9GO6 - chains G and U of the 50 polymer chains in the assembly; structure by electron microscopy, 2.90 A resolution.

Chain G:
Protein: Flagellar hook-associated protein 1
Organism: Salmonella enterica
UniProt: P0A1J6 (FLGK_SALTI); residues 1-553 here = UniProt positions 1-553
Chain sequence (553 residues; row label = number of the first residue in the row):
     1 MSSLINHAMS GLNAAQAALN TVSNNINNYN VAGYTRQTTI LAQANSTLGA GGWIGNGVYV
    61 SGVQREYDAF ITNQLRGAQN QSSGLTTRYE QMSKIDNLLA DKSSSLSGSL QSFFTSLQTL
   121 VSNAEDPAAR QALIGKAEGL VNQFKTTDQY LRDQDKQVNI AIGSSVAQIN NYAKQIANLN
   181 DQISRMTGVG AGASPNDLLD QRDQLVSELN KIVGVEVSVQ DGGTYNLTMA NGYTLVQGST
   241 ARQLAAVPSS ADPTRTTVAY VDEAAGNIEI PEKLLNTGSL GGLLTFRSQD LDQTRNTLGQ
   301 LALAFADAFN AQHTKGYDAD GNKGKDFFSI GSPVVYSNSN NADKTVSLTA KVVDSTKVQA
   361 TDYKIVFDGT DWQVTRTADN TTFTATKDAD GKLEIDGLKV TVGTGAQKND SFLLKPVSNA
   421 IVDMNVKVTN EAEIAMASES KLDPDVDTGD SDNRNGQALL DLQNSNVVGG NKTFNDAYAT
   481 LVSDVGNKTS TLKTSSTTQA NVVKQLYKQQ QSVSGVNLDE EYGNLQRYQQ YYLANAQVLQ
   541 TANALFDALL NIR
Unresolved in the structure: 1, 553
Reported in the primary citation:
  - mutagenesis - D519R, D519S: unchanged localization

Chain U:
Protein: Flagellar hook-associated protein
Organism: Salmonella enterica
UniProt: A0A0W3L1H3 (A0A0W3L1H3_SALER); residues 1-317 here = UniProt positions 1-317
Chain sequence (317 residues; numbered 1 to 317; the number before each row is that of its first residue):
     1 MRISTQMMYE QNMSGITNSQ AEWMKLGEQM STGKRVTNPS DDPIAASQAV VLSQAQAQNS
    61 QYALARTFAT QKVSLEESVL SQVTTAIQTA QEKIVYAGNG TLSDDDRASL ATDLQGIRDQ
   121 LMNLANSTDG NGRYIFAGYK TEAAPFDQAT GGYHGGEKSV TQQVDSARTM VIGHTGAQIF
   181 NSITSNAVPE PDGSDSEKNL FVMLDTAIAA LKTPVEGNNV EKEKAAAAID KTNRGLKNSL
   241 NNVLTVRAEL GTQLSELSTL DSLGSDRALG QKLQMSNLVD VDWNSVISSY VMQQAALQAS
   301 YKTFTDMQGM SLFQLNR
Unresolved in the structure: 317
Reported in the primary citation:
  - mutagenesis - I44S/L260S: decreased stability in response to 40x shearing

Interface between chain G and chain U:
Pairs across the interface (78; chain G residue first):
  Y29(G) with T5(U); Q6(U), hydrogen bond (backbone-side chain)
  N30(G) with Q6(U)
  R36(G) with M1(U)
  E66(G) with M1(U)
  D96(G) with N38(U); P39(U); S40(U)
  N97(G) with N38(U)
  A100(G) with T37(U); N38(U); P39(U)
  S107(G) with V50(U)
  Q111(G) with S53(U); Q56(U), hydrogen bond; A57(U)
  F114(G) with Q61(U)
  T115(G) with Q61(U), hydrogen bond; L64(U)
  Q118(G) with Q61(U); A65(U)
  T119(G) with F68(U)
  V121(G) with Q162(U)
  S122(G) with F68(U)
  N123(G) with R133(U), hydrogen bond
  E125(G) with R133(U)
  D447(G) with K140(U); G156(U); K158(U), hydrogen bond (backbone-side chain)
  T448(G) with Y139(U)
  G449(G) with Y139(U); K140(U)
  D450(G) with Y139(U), hydrogen bond (backbone-backbone); K140(U); T141(U), hydrogen bond (side chain-backbone); E142(U), hydrogen bond (side chain-backbone); A143(U)
  S451(G) with R133(U), hydrogen bond; Y139(U), hydrogen bond (backbone-backbone); T141(U), hydrogen bond
  D452(G) with Y139(U)
  N453(G) with Q162(U), hydrogen bond
  R454(G) with Y139(U)
  Q457(G) with Q162(U), hydrogen bond
  Q463(G) with Q61(U), hydrogen bond
  N464(G) with Q58(U), hydrogen bond
  T473(G) with Q54(U), hydrogen bond
  N475(G) with V50(U); Q54(U), hydrogen bond
  D476(G) with Q54(U)
  A479(G) with S47(U); V50(U), hydrophobic
  V482(G) with A46(U), hydrophobic
  S483(G) with P43(U)
  G486(G) with P39(U); P43(U)
  N487(G) with P43(U)
  T489(G) with S40(U)
  S490(G) with S40(U), hydrogen bond (side chain-backbone)
  K508(G) with R2(U), hydrogen bond (side chain-backbone); I3(U)
  S512(G) with M1(U); R2(U), hydrogen bond (side chain-backbone)
  V513(G) with M1(U)
  G515(G) with M1(U); S4(U), hydrogen bond (backbone-side chain); T5(U)
  V516(G) with S4(U); T5(U), hydrogen bond (backbone-side chain)
  N517(G) with M1(U); I3(U); S4(U); T5(U), hydrogen bond (backbone-side chain); Q314(U)
  L518(G) with T5(U); Q314(U)
  D519(G) with Q314(U), hydrogen bond (backbone-side chain)
  Y522(G) with Q314(U)
Also at the interface, not in a pair above, chain G (52 interface residues in all): L99, D126, V446, Q511, S514
Also at the interface, not in a pair above, chain U (39 interface residues in all): V51, N131, E157, T161, L315, N316

In short:
52 residues of chain G and 39 residues of chain U are in contact; the contacts include 24 hydrogen bonds.
Polar pairs include Y29(G)-Q6(U), Q111(G)-Q56(U) and T115(G)-Q61(U). From the paper: I44S/L260S of chain U
reduce stability in response to 40x shearing; D519R and D519S of chain G leave localization unchanged.
Chain G is Flagellar hook-associated protein 1 and chain U is Flagellar hook-associated protein, both from
Salmonella enterica; the structure, Salmonella hook-filament junction complex, was determined by electron
microscopy (same publication as 9GNZ and 9GSX).
